Entry 6HJX (X-ray diffraction, 2.50 A resolution); this record covers chains D and J of the 10 polymer chains in the assembly.

[Chain D]
Protein: Cys-loop ligand-gated ion channel
Organism: Dickeya chrysanthemi
UniProtKB: P0C7B7 (ELIC_DICCH); the construct has insertions or renumbered stretches relative to UniProt, so the offset changes along the chain: 9-163 = UniProt 9-163; 165-318 = UniProt 164-317
Sequence (310 residues; each row starts with the number of its first residue):
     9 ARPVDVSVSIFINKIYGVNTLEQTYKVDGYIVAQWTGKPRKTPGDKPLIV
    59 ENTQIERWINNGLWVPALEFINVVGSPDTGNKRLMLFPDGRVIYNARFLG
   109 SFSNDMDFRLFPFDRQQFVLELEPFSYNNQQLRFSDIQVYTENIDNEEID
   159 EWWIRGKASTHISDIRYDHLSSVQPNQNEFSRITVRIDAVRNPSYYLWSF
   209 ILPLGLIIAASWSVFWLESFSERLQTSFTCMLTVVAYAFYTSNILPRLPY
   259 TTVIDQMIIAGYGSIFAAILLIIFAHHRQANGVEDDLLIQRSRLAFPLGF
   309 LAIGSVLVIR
Unresolved in the structure: 180-182, 288-292
Sequence notes: insertion (164); engineered mutation C238 (Leu237 in P0C7B7), S300 (Cys299 in P0C7B7), S313 (Cys312 in P0C7B7); conflict N289 (Met288 in P0C7B7)
From the paper describing this entry:
  - conformationally variable residues (helix shift): V316 (from molecular simulation)

[Chain J]
Protein: nanobody 72
Organism: Lama glama
Notes: antibody fragment or engineered binder
Sequence (124 residues; row label = number of the first residue in the row):
     1 QVQLQESGGGLVQAGGSLRLSCAASGRIFSTNVMGWFRQAPGKEREFVAT
    51 VGRIGGSTVYADFVKGRFTLSRDNAKNMVYLQMNSLKPEDTAVYYCGARI
   101 GGSDRLAPENYGYWGQGTQVTVSS
Disulfides: C22-C96

[Interface between chain D and chain J]
Residue-residue contacts (18):
  I20(D) - I54(J)
  N21(D) - I54(J)
  Y148(D) - I54(J)
  Y148(D) - G55(J)
  T149(D) - I54(J)
  T149(D) - G55(J)  hydrogen bond (backbone-backbone)
  E150(D) - R53(J)  salt bridge
  N151(D) - N32(J)
  N151(D) - V51(J)
  N151(D) - G52(J)  hydrogen bond (side chain-backbone)
  N151(D) - R53(J)  hydrogen bond (backbone-backbone)
  N151(D) - I54(J)  hydrogen bond (side chain-backbone)
  N151(D) - G55(J)
  N151(D) - R105(J)
  I152(D) - N32(J)  hydrogen bond (backbone-side chain)
  D153(D) - V33(J)
  D153(D) - R99(J)  salt bridge
  D153(D) - R105(J)  salt bridge
Also at the interface, not in a pair above, chain D (9 interface residues in all): F19
Also at the interface, not in a pair above, chain J (11 interface residues in all): S30, G56

[Overview]
Chain D and chain J form an interface of 9 and 11 residues respectively, with 5 hydrogen bonds and 3 salt
bridges. Polar contacts include E150(D)-R53(J), D153(D)-R99(J) and D153(D)-R105(J). The paper reports
conformational variability at V316(D).
Here chain D is Cys-loop ligand-gated ion channel (Dickeya chrysanthemi) and chain J is nanobody 72 (Lama
glama). Entry 6HJX (X-ray structure of a pentameric ligand gated ion channel from Erwinia chrysanthemi (ELIC)
7'C pore mutant ...) was determined by X-ray diffraction (same publication as 6HJY and 6HK0).
